Entry 8OTS (electron microscopy, 3.30 A resolution); this record covers chains E and J of the 13 polymer chains in the assembly.

[Chain E]
Name: Histone H3.1
From: Homo sapiens
UniProtKB: P68431 (H31_HUMAN); residues 0-135 here correspond to UniProt positions 1-136 (UniProt number = residue number + 1)
Amino-acid sequence (139 residues; each row starts with the number of its first residue; numbers below 1 keep their minus sign (Gly-3 is residue -3)):
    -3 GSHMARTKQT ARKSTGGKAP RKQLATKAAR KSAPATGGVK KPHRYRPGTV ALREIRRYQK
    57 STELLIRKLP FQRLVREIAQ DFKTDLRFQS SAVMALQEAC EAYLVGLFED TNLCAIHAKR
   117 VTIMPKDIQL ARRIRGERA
Disordered / not traced: -3 to 38, 134-135
Sequence notes: expression tag (-3 to -1)
Curated features (UniProtKB/Swiss-Prot):
  - modified residue: Arg2 (Asymmetric dimethylarginine), Thr3 (Phosphothreonine), Lys4 (Allysine), Gln5 (5-glutamyl dopamine), Thr6 (Phosphothreonine), Arg8 (Citrulline), Lys9 (N6,N6,N6-trimethyllysine), Ser10 (ADP-ribosylserine), Thr11 (Phosphothreonine), Lys14 (N6-(2-hydroxyisobutyryl)lysine), Arg17 (Asymmetric dimethylarginine), Lys18 (N6-(2-hydroxyisobutyryl)lysine), Lys23 (N6-(2-hydroxyisobutyryl)lysine), Arg26 (Citrulline), Lys27 (N6,N6,N6-trimethyllysine), Ser28 (ADP-ribosylserine), Lys36 (N6,N6,N6-trimethyllysine), Lys37 (N6-methyllysine), Tyr41 (Phosphotyrosine), Lys56 (N6,N6,N6-trimethyllysine) and 8 more in UniProt
  - lipidation: Lys18 (N6-decanoyllysine)
Covalent attachments: pentanedial (PTD) linked to Lys79, Lys115, Lys122

[Chain J]
Molecule: 127-nt DNA strand
Sequence (127 nucleotides; row label = number of the first residue in the row):
    14 ATCTGACACG TGCCTGGAGA CTAGGGAGTA ATCCCCTTGG CGGTTAAAAC GCGGGGGACA
    74 GCGCGTACGT GCGTTTAAGC GGTGCTAGAG CTGTCTACGA CGCCCCACCC CGATTTGCAT
   134 AACAAAG

[How chain E and chain J interact]
Contacting residue pairs (13):
  Arg40(E) - DG66(J)  base contact
  Arg42(E) - DG69(J)  phosphate contact
  Arg63(E) - DA60(J)  salt bridge to the phosphate
  Arg72(E) - DT51(J)  salt bridge to the phosphate
  Arg83(E) - DT51(J)  phosphate contact
  Phe84(E) - DT50(J)  phosphate contact
  Phe84(E) - DT51(J)  hydrogen bond to the phosphate
  Gln85(E) - DT50(J)  phosphate contact
  Arg116(E) - DA71(J)  phosphate contact
  Arg116(E) - DC72(J)  phosphate contact
  Val117(E) - DA71(J)  hydrogen bond to the phosphate
  Thr118(E) - DA71(J)  hydrogen bond to the phosphate
  Met120(E) - DC72(J)  phosphate contact
Other interface residues (no listed pair), chain E (14 interface residues in all): Pro43, Ser86, Lys115
Other interface residues (no listed pair), chain J (9 interface residues in all): DA61, DG70

[Overview]
14 residues of chain E face 9 of chain J across their interface; the contacts include 3 hydrogen bonds and 2
salt bridges. Polar contacts include Phe84(E)-DT51(J), Val117(E)-DA71(J) and Thr118(E)-DA71(J). Covalently
linked pentanedial: at Lys79(E), Lys115(E) and Lys122(E).
Here chain E is Histone H3.1 (Homo sapiens) and chain J is a 127-nt DNA strand. Entry 8OTS (OCT4 and MYC-MAX
co-bound to a nucleosome) was determined by electron microscopy together with 8OSJ, 8OSK, 8OSL and 8OTT from
the same study.
